PDB entry 9CLW | electron microscopy, 3.19 A resolution | chains A and R of the 5 polymer chains in the assembly

Chain A:
Protein: Guanine nucleotide-binding protein G(q) subunit alpha
From: Homo sapiens
Sequence (246 residues; row label = number of the first residue in the row):
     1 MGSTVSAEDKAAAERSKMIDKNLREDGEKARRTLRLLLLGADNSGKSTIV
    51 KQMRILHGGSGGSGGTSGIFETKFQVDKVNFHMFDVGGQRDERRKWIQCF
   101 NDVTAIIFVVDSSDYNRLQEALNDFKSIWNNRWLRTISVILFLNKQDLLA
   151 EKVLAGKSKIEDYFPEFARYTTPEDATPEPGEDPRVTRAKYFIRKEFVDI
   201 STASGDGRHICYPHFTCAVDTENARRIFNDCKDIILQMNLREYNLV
Not modelled in the structure: 1-4, 54-67

Chain R:
Protein: Free fatty acid receptor 2
From: Homo sapiens
UniProt: O15552 (FFAR2_HUMAN); numbering as in UniProt (aligned over 1-330)
Sequence (544 residues; numbered -44 to 499; the number before each row is that of its first residue; numbers below 1 keep their minus sign (Asp-44 is residue -44)):
   -44 DYKDDDDGQPGNGSAFLLAPNGSHAPDHNVTQQRDEENLYFQGVDMLPDW
     6 KSSLILMAYIIIFLTGLPANLLALRAFVGRIRQPQPAPVHILLLSLTLAD
    56 LLLLLLLPFKIIEAASNFRWYLPKVVCALTSFGFYSSIYCSTWLLAGISI
   106 ERYLGVAFPVQYKLSRRPLYGVIAALVAWVMSFGHCTIVIIVQYLNTTEQ
   156 VRSGNEITCYENFTDNQLDVVLPVRLELCLVLFFIPMAVTIFCYWRFVWI
   206 MLSQPLVGAQRRRRAVGLAVVTLLNFLVCFGPYNVSHLVGYHQRKSPWWR
   256 SIAVVFSSLNASLDPLLFYFSSSVVRRAFGRGLQVLRNQGSSLLGRRGKD
   306 TAEGTNEDRGVGQGEGMPSSDFTTEAAAVFTLEDFVGDWEQTAAYNLDQV
   356 LEQGGVSSLLQNLAVSVTPIQRIVRSGENALKIDIHVIIPYEGLSADQMA
   406 QIEEVFKVVYPVDDHHFKVILPYGTLVIDGVTPNMLNYFGRPYEGIAVFD
   456 GKKITVTGTLWNGNKIIDERLITPDGSMLFRVTINSHHHHHHHH
Not modelled in the structure: -44 to 3, 153-162, 212, 278-499
Construct notes: expression tag (-44 to 0, 331-499)
Curated features (UniProtKB/Swiss-Prot):
  - glycosylation (N-linked (GlcNAc...) asparagine): Asn151, Asn167
  - mutagenesis: Tyr90 (Y90A: Partial loss of propionate-induced G protein-coupled receptor activity; Y90W: Complete loss of acetate-induced G protein-coupled receptor activity), Glu106 (E106A: Partial loss of SCFA-induced G protein-coupled receptor activity), Tyr108 (Y108A: Complete loss of SCFA-induced G protein-coupled receptor activity), His140 (H140A: Partial loss of SCFA-induced G protein-coupled receptor activity), Gln148 (Q148A: No effect on SCFA-induced G protein-coupled receptor activity; Q148E: Partial loss of SCFA-induced G protein-coupled receptor activity), Gly159 (G159E: Partial loss of SCFA-independent constitutive G protein-coupled receptor activity), Tyr165 (Y165A: Partial loss of propionate-induced G protein-coupled receptor activity), Arg180 (R180A/K/L/S: Complete loss of SCFA-induced G protein-coupled receptor activity), Tyr238 (Y238A: Partial loss of propionate-induced G protein-coupled receptor activity), Asn239 (N239A: Complete loss of acetate-induced G protein-coupled receptor activity), His242 (H242A/F: Complete loss of SCFA-induced G protein-coupled receptor activity), Arg255 (R255A: Complete loss of SCFA-induced G protein-coupled receptor activity)
Cystine bridges: Cys82-Cys164
Residues lining bound ligands:
  - tug-1375 (9UJ; (2R,4R)-2-(2-chlorophenyl)-3-[4-(3,5-dimethyl-1,2-oxazol-4-yl)phenyl]carbonyl-1,3-thiazolidine-4-carboxylic acid): Ser86, Phe87, Tyr90, Tyr94, Cys141, Val144, Ile145, Val147, Gln148, Tyr165, Phe168, Gln172, Val175, Val176, Val179, Arg180, Leu183, Tyr238, His242, Arg255
  - A1LYC ((2S)-2-(4-chlorophenyl)-3-methyl-N-(1,3-thiazol-2-yl)butanamide): Val226, Leu229, Asn230, Val233, Cys234, Phe261, Leu264, Leu268, Leu272
Reported in the primary citation:
  - binding site for A1LYC: Val226, Asn230
  - mutagenesis - N230D, N230S: abolished signaling in response to A1LYC
  - mutagenesis - A129V, V226A, N230D, N230S: unchanged signaling in response to tug-1375
  - mutagenesis - N230D: unchanged binding to [3HJGLPG0974
  - mutagenesis - V226A: decreased signaling in response to A1LYC
  - mutagenesis - F261L: unchanged signaling in response to A1LYC
  - mutagenesis - Y238A, H242A, R255A: abolished signaling in response to tug-1375
  - mutagenesis - Y94A, V144A, V144N, L183A, L183N: decreased signaling in response to tug-1375

Interface between chain A and chain R:
Pairs across the interface (56; chain A residue first):
  Arg31(A) - Leu119(R)
  Arg31(A) - Arg121(R)
  Arg32(A) - Gln116(R)
  Arg32(A) - Leu119(R)  hydrogen bond (side chain-backbone)
  Arg32(A) - Ser120(R)  hydrogen bond
  Leu34(A) - Leu119(R)  hydrophobic
  Asp77(A) - Gln116(R)  hydrogen bond (backbone-side chain)
  Val79(A) - Gln116(R)
  Val79(A) - Leu119(R)  hydrophobic
  Ile210(A) - Ala214(R)  hydrophobic
  Cys231(A) - Val115(R)
  Lys232(A) - Pro114(R)
  Lys232(A) - Val115(R)
  Asp233(A) - Leu211(R)
  Asp233(A) - Arg217(R)  salt bridge
  Ile235(A) - Pro114(R)
  Ile235(A) - Val115(R)  hydrophobic
  Ile235(A) - Lys118(R)
  Leu236(A) - Gly110(R)
  Leu236(A) - Val111(R)  hydrophobic
  Leu236(A) - Pro114(R)  hydrophobic
  Leu236(A) - Met206(R)  hydrophobic
  Gln237(A) - Ala214(R)
  Gln237(A) - Gln215(R)
  Gln237(A) - Arg217(R)  hydrogen bond
  Met238(A) - Lys118(R)
  Asn239(A) - Gly110(R)  hydrogen bond (side chain-backbone)
  Asn239(A) - Pro114(R)  hydrogen bond (side chain-backbone)
  Asn239(A) - Tyr117(R)
  Asn239(A) - Lys118(R)
  Asn239(A) - Arg121(R)
  Leu240(A) - Val111(R)  hydrophobic
  Leu240(A) - Met206(R)  hydrophobic
  Leu240(A) - Arg217(R)
  Leu240(A) - Ala220(R)  hydrophobic
  Arg241(A) - Gln215(R)
  Glu242(A) - Val44(R)
  Glu242(A) - Arg121(R)  salt bridge
  Tyr243(A) - Val44(R)  hydrophobic
  Tyr243(A) - Glu106(R)  hydrogen bond (side chain-backbone)
  Tyr243(A) - Arg107(R)  hydrogen bond (backbone-side chain)
  Tyr243(A) - Gly110(R)
  Tyr243(A) - Tyr117(R)  hydrogen bond
  Asn244(A) - Arg219(R)
  Asn244(A) - Leu223(R)
  Asn244(A) - Phe273(R)  hydrogen bond (side chain-backbone)
  Asn244(A) - Tyr274(R)  hydrogen bond (side chain-backbone)
  Leu245(A) - Arg107(R)
  Leu245(A) - Phe202(R)  hydrophobic
  Leu245(A) - Arg219(R)
  Leu245(A) - Ala220(R)  hydrogen bond (backbone-backbone)
  Leu245(A) - Leu223(R)  hydrophobic
  Leu245(A) - Ala224(R)
  Val246(A) - Gln215(R)
  Val246(A) - Arg216(R)
  Val246(A) - Arg219(R)
Interface residues without a listed pair, chain A (24 interface residues in all): Lys78, Gly207, Phe228
Interface residues without a listed pair, chain R (30 interface residues in all): Ala42, His45, Arg122, Gln209

In short:
24 residues of chain A and 30 residues of chain R are in contact, with 12 hydrogen bonds and 2 salt bridges.
Polar contacts include Asp233(A)-Arg217(R), Glu242(A)-Arg121(R) and Arg32(A)-Leu119(R). The paper reports a
binding site for A1LYC at Val226(R) and Asn230(R); Y94A, V144A and V144N of chain R, among others, reduce
signaling in response to tug-1375; 13 substitutions were tested in all.
Here chain A is Guanine nucleotide-binding protein G(q) subunit alpha and chain R is Free fatty acid receptor
2, both from Homo sapiens. Entry 9CLW (Cryo-EM structure of Gq-coupled FFA2 in complex with TUG-1375 and
4-CMTB) was determined by electron microscopy together with 9CM3, 9CM7 and 9NS9 from the same study.
